Entry 6ICM (X-ray diffraction, 2.96 A resolution); this record covers chains A and D of the 4 polymer chains in the assembly.

[Chain A]
Molecule: Methylxanthine N1-demethylase NdmA
From: Pseudomonas putida
Notes: EC 1.14.13.178
UniProt: H9N289 (NDMA_PSEPU); residue numbers follow UniProt; this construct covers 1-351
Sequence (369 residues; row label = number of the first residue in the row; numbers below 1 keep their minus sign (Met-17 is residue -17)):
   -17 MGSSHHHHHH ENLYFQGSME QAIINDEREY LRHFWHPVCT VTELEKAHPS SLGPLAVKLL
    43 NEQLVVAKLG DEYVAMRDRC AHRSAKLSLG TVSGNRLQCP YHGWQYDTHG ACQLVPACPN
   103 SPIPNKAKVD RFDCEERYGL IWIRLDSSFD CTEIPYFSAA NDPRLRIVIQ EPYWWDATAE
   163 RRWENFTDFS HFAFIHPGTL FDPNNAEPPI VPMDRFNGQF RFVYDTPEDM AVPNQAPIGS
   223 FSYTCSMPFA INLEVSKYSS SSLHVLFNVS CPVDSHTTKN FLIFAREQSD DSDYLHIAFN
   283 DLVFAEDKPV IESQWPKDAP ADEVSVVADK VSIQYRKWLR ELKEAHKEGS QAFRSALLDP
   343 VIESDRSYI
Disordered / not traced: -17 to 6, 208-221, 351
Sequence notes: expression tag (-17 to 0)
Swiss-Prot annotation at these positions:
  - binding site ([2Fe-2S] cluster): Cys62, His64, Cys81, His84
Ion coordination: 2Fe-2S cluster Fe: Cys62, His64, Cys81, His84; Fe ion: His173, His178, Asp289
Small-molecule neighbours: 2Fe-2S cluster (FES): Cys62, His64, Arg65, Ser66, Ala67, Cys81, Tyr83, His84, Gly85, Trp86
What the authors report for this chain:
  - binding site for tetraethylene glycol: Arg322
  - mutagenesis - N282Q/F286L: decreased catalytic activity on caffeine
  - mutagenesis - N282Q/F286L: increased catalytic activity on theobromine

[Chain D]
Molecule: Oxidoreductase NdmD
From: Pseudomonas putida
UniProt: H9N291 (NDMD_PSEPU); numbering as in UniProt (aligned over 502-588)
Sequence (87 residues; each row starts with the number of its first residue):
   502 EYEVELKKTG QIFTVSPGST LLQACLDNDV RIEASCEQGV CGTCITPVVS GDLEHHDTYL
   562 SKKERESGKW IMPCVSRCKS KKIVLDL
Swiss-Prot annotation at these positions:
  - binding site ([2Fe-2S] cluster): Cys537, Cys542, Cys545, Cys575
Ion coordination: 2Fe-2S cluster Fe: Cys537, Cys542, Cys545, Cys575
Small-molecule neighbours: 2Fe-2S cluster (FES): Ala535, Ser536, Cys537, Glu538, Gln539, Gly540, Val541, Cys542, Gly543, Thr544, Cys545, Met573, Cys575
What the authors report for this chain:
  - binding site for tetraethylene glycol: Glu565
  - 2Fe-2S cluster coordination: Cys537, Cys542, Cys545, Cys575
  - mutagenesis - V541W (less than 20%): decreased catalytic activity with Methylxanthine N1-demethylase NdmA (chain A)
  - mutagenesis - V541R: abolished catalytic activity with Methylxanthine N1-demethylase NdmA (chain A)

[Chain A / chain D interface]
Residue-residue contacts (6):
  Ser103(A) with Gln539(D)
  Pro104(A) with Gln539(D), hydrogen bond (backbone-side chain)
  Pro106(A) with Ser536(D); Glu538(D)
  Asn107(A) with Glu538(D), hydrogen bond (backbone-side chain)
  Lys108(A) with Ala535(D)
Other interface residues (no listed pair), chain D (5 interface residues in all): Cys537
From the paper, about this interface:
  - specific contacts: Asn107(A)-Glu538(D) (backbone contact)
  - interface residues, chain A: Ser103(A), Pro104(A), Pro106(A)
  - interface residues, chain D: Ala535(D), Ser536(D), Cys537(D), Gln539(D)

[Overview]
Chain A and chain D each contribute 5 residues to their interface, with 2 hydrogen bonds. Among the polar
pairs are Pro104(A)-Gln539(D) and Asn107(A)-Glu538(D). The paper describes a backbone contact between
Asn107(A) and Glu538(D). From the paper: a binding site for tetraethylene glycol at Arg322(A) and Glu565(D);
N282Q/F286L of chain A reduce catalytic activity on caffeine; 3 substitutions were tested in all.
Here chain A is Methylxanthine N1-demethylase NdmA and chain D is Oxidoreductase NdmD, both from Pseudomonas
putida. Entry 6ICM (Pseudomonas putida CBB5 NdmA with ferredoxin domain of NdmD) was determined by X-ray
diffraction.
